Entry 6RQC (electron microscopy, 4.40 A resolution (low resolution: residue-level contacts below are approximate; hydrogen-bond / salt-bridge calls are withheld)); this record covers chains E and Y of the 14 polymer chains in the assembly.

[Chain E]
Name: Origin recognition complex subunit 5
From: Saccharomyces cerevisiae S288c
Reference sequence: P50874 (ORC5_YEAST); residues 1-479 here = UniProt positions 1-479
Chain sequence (479 residues; numbered 1 to 479; the number before each row is that of its first residue):
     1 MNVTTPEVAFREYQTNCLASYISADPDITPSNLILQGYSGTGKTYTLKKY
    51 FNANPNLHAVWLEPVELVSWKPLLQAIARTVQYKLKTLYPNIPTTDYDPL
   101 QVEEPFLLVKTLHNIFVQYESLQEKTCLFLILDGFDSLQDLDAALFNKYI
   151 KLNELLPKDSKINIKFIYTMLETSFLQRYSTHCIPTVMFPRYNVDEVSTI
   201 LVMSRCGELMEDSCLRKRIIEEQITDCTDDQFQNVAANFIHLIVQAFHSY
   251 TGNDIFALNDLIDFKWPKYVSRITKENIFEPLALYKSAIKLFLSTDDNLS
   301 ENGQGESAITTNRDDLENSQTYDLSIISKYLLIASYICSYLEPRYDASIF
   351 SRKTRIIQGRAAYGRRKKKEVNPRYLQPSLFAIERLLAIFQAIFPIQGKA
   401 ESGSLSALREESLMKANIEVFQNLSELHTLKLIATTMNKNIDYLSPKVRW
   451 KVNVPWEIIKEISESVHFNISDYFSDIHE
Unresolved in the structure: 300-318, 479
Ion coordination: Mg2+: Thr44 (together with ATP)
Residues lining bound ligands: ATP (adenosine-5'-triphosphate): Phe10, Arg11, Tyr38, Ser39, Gly40, Thr41, Gly42, Lys43, Thr44, Tyr45, Thr46, Lys49, Asp133, Tyr192, Ile200, Met203, Ser204, Ile255, Phe256
Curated features (UniProtKB/Swiss-Prot):
  - binding site (ATP): Gly37 to Thr44

[Chain Y]
Molecule: 88-nt DNA strand
Sequence (88 nucleotides; each row starts with the number of its first residue):
     1 TATATACAGTCAGTCAGTCAGTCAGTCAGTCAGTCAGTCAGTCAGTCAAG
    51 GGAAAATAAACAATACATAACAAAACATATAAAAACCA

[Chain E / chain Y interface]
Pairs across the interface (9; chain E residue first):
  Arg360(E) - DA54(Y)
  Ala362(E) - DA55(Y)
  Gly364(E) - DA56(Y)
  Arg366(E) - DA56(Y)
  Lys367(E) - DT57(Y)
  Leu380(E) - DC66(Y)
  Met437(E) - DT68(Y)
  Lys447(E) - DA65(Y)
  Arg449(E) - DC66(Y)
Other interface residues (no listed pair), chain E (11 interface residues in all): Ala361, Thr436
Other interface residues (no listed pair), chain Y (8 interface residues in all): DG52

[Overview]
11 residues of chain E face 8 of chain Y across their interface. Chain E binds ATP. Curated annotation
(UniProt) lists 8 ATP-binding residues on chain E.
Here chain E is Origin recognition complex subunit 5 (Saccharomyces cerevisiae S288c) and chain Y is an 88-nt
DNA strand. Entry 6RQC (Cryo-EM structure of an MCM loading intermediate) was determined by electron
microscopy.
